9GM7 - chains G and A of the 8 polymer chains in the assembly; structure by electron microscopy, 4.30 A resolution (low resolution: residue-level contacts below are approximate; hydrogen-bond / salt-bridge calls are withheld).

Chain G:
Protein: Acyl carrier protein
From: Escherichia coli
Reference sequence: P0A6A8 (ACP_ECOLI); residues 0-77 here correspond to UniProt positions 1-78 (UniProt number = residue number + 1)
Amino-acid sequence (78 residues; each row starts with the number of its first residue; numbering starts at 0):
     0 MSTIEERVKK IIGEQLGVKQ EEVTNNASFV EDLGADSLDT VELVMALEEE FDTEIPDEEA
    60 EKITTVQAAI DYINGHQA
Unresolved in the structure: 0-1, 74-77
Modified / non-standard residues: Ser-36 (4'-phosphopanthetheine-serine; 4HH)

Chain A:
Protein: Chromosome partition protein MukB
From: Photorhabdus thracensis
Reference sequence: A0A0F7LRY2 (A0A0F7LRY2_9GAMM); residues 1-1482 here = UniProt positions 1-1482
Amino-acid sequence (1482 residues; each row starts with the number of its first residue):
     1 MIERGKFRSL TLVNWNGFFA RTFDLDELVT TLSGGNGAGK STTMAAFVTA LIPDLTLLHF
    61 RNTTEAGATS GSRDKGLHGK LRAGVCYSTL DVINSRHQRV VVGVRLQQVA GRDRKVDIKP
   121 FMIQGLPTAI QPTQLLTENV GERQARVLPL NELKDRLDEM EGVQFKQFNS ITDYHAQMFD
   181 LGVIPKRLRS ASDRSKFYRL IEASLYGGIS SAITRSLRDY LLPENSGVRK AFQDMEAALR
   241 ENRITLEAIR VTQSDRDLFK HLITEATSYV SADYMRHANE RRTHLDEALA LRGELFGSHK
   301 QLATEQYRHV EMARELAEQS GASSDLETDH QAASDHLNLV QTAMRQQEKI DRYQVDLEEL
   361 SYRLEEQTDV VEEAGELQAE YEARTEATEQ EVDELKSQLA DYQQALDVQQ TRAIQYQQAL
   421 QALERARELC RLPDLSVDNA EEWLETFQAK EQQATEALLA LEQKLSVADA AHNQFEQAYQ
   481 LVKNIVGETS RSEAWQSARE LLRDWPSQRH LADRVQPLRM RLSELEQRLN NQQNAERLLS
   541 EFCKRQGRQY QAEDLEALQN ELEARQEALS LSVNEGGERR MEMRQELEQL KQKIQSLTAR
   601 APVWLAAQDT LNQLCEQSGE TLASSNDVTE YMQQLLERER EATVERDEVA AQKRELEKQI
   661 ERLSQPSGAE DSRMIALAER FGGVLLSEIY DDITIDDAPY FSALYGPARH GIVVPDLSLV
   721 RPHLETLEDC PEDLYLIEGD PQSFDDSVFN AEEQTNAVLV KSSDRQWRYS RYPELPLFGR
   781 AARENRLEAL NLERDALAER YATLSFDVQK IQRAHQAFSQ FVGKHLSVAF DTDPEAEIRE
   841 LRQRHTELER EVSRFEDQTQ QQRQQYAQAK ESLTTLNRLI PQVTLLLDET LIDRVEEVRE
   901 EMDEAQEAAR FLQQHGSALT KLEPMVAVLQ SDPQQHEQLQ QDYETAKHSQ HQAKQQAFAL
   961 VEIVQRRVHF SYSDSAGMLS ENADLNDKLR QRLEHAESDR SRAREQLRQQ QAQYSQFNQV
  1021 LASLKSSYET KQDMLKELLQ EMKDIGVQAD ANAEMRARER RDRLHEALSV NRSRVNQLEK
  1081 QIAFCEAEME NVQKKLRKLE RDYYQIREQV VSAKAGWCAV MRMVKDNGVE RRLHRRELAY
  1141 MEGGALRSMS DKALGALRLA VADNEHLRDA LRLSEDPKRP ERKVQFFIAV YQHLRERIRQ
  1201 DIIRTDDPVD AIEQMEIELA RLTEELTARE QKLAISSKSV ANIIRKTIQR EQNRIRMLNQ
  1261 GLQAVSFGQV RGVRLNVNVR ESHAILLDVL SEQQEQHQDL FNSQRLTFSE AMAKLYQRLN
  1321 PQVDMGQRLP QTIGEELLDY RNYLELDVEV NRGSDGWLKA ESGALSTGEA IGTGMSILVM
  1381 VVQSWEEESR RLRGKDISPC RLLFLDEAAR LDAKSIATLF ELCERLQMQL IIAAPENISP
  1441 EKGTTYKLVR KVFKNHEHVH VVGLRGFGQD APATQLISDV TA
Unresolved in the structure: 1, 1469-1482
Metal / ion sites: Mg2+: Ser-41 (together with ATP)
Small-molecule neighbours:
  - ATP (adenosine-5'-triphosphate), molecule 1: Gly-35, Asn-36, Gly-37, Ala-38, Gly-39, Lys-40, Ser-41, Thr-42, Gly-76, Gly-79, Lys-80, Glu-1407, Arg-1450
  - ATP, molecule 2: Gln-1269, Arg-1352, Gly-1363, Ala-1364, Leu-1365, Ser-1366, Thr-1367, Gly-1368, Glu-1369

Interface between chain G and chain A:
Contacting residue pairs (25; chain G residue first):
  Gln-14(G) / Lys-1114(A)
  Gly-16(G) / Arg-1122(A)
  Ser-36(G) / Leu-289(A)
  Ser-36(G) / Arg-292(A)
  Ser-36(G) / Gly-293(A)
  Leu-37(G) / Arg-281(A)
  Asp-38(G) / Lys-1114(A)
  Val-40(G) / Leu-289(A)
  Glu-41(G) / Arg-281(A)
  Glu-41(G) / Leu-285(A)
  Glu-41(G) / Val-1110(A)
  Glu-41(G) / Lys-1114(A)
  Met-44(G) / Ala-288(A)
  Met-44(G) / Tyr-1103(A)
  Met-44(G) / Arg-1107(A)
  Ala-45(G) / Val-1111(A)
  Glu-47(G) / Arg-292(A)
  Glu-47(G) / Tyr-1103(A)
  Glu-47(G) / Arg-1107(A)
  Glu-48(G) / Tyr-1104(A)
  Glu-48(G) / Arg-1107(A)
  Thr-52(G) / Arg-1107(A)
  Glu-53(G) / Phe-296(A)
  Ile-54(G) / Arg-292(A)
  Asp-56(G) / Arg-292(A)
Other interface residues (no listed pair), chain G (17 interface residues in all): Glu-13, Pro-55
Other interface residues (no listed pair), chain A (17 interface residues in all): Glu-1108, Ala-1115, Cys-1118

Overview:
The chain G/chain A interface involves 17 residues from each chain. Chain A binds ATP.
Chain G is Acyl carrier protein (Escherichia coli) and chain A is Chromosome partition protein MukB
(Photorhabdus thracensis); the structure, MukBEF in a nucleotide-bound state with open neck gate (monomer),
was determined by electron microscopy (same publication as 9GM6, 9GM8, 9GM9, 9GMA, 9GMB and 9GMD).
